Entry 4Y75 (X-ray diffraction, 2.80 A resolution); this record covers chains L and M of the 32 polymer chains in the assembly.

# Chain L
Protein: Proteasome subunit beta type-6
Organism: Saccharomyces cerevisiae (strain ATCC 204508 / S288c)
Notes: EC 3.4.25.1
UniProtKB: P23724 (PSB6_YEAST); residues 1-222 here correspond to UniProt positions 20-241 (UniProt number = residue number + 19)
Chain sequence (222 residues; row label = number of the first residue in the row):
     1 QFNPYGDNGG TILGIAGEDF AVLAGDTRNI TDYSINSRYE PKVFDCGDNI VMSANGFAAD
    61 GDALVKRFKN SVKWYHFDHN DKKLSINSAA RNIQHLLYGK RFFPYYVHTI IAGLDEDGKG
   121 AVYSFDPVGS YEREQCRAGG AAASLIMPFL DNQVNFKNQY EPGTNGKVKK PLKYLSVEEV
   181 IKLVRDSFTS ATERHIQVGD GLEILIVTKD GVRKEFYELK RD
Metal / ion sites: Mg2+: Asp222 (shared with 3 residues of chain V)

# Chain M
Protein: Proteasome subunit beta type-7
Organism: Saccharomyces cerevisiae (strain ATCC 204508 / S288c)
Notes: EC 3.4.25.1
UniProtKB: P30657 (PSB7_YEAST); residues -12 to 233 here correspond to UniProt positions 21-266 (UniProt number = residue number + 33)
Chain sequence (246 residues; numbered -12 to 233; the number before each row is that of its first residue; numbers below 1 keep their minus sign (Thr-12 is residue -12)):
   -12 TQIANAGASP MVNTQQPIVT GTSVISMKYD NGVIIAADNL GSYGSLLRFN GVERLIPVGD
    48 NTVVGISGDI SDMQHIERLL KDLVTENAYD NPLADAEEAL EPSYIFEYLA TVMYQRRSKM
   108 NPLWNAIIVA GVQSNGDQFL RYVNLLGVTY SSPTLATGFG AHMANPLLRK VVDRESDIPK
   168 TTVQVAEEAI VNAMRVLYYR DARSSRNFSL AIIDKNTGLT FKKNLQVENM KWDFAKDIKG
   228 YGTQKI
Disordered / not traced: -12 to 0, 225-233

# Interface between chain L and chain M
Residue-residue contacts (42; chain L residue first):
  Gln1(L) - Thr1(M)  hydrogen bond
  Phe2(L) - Thr1(M)
  Phe2(L) - Met107(M)
  Phe2(L) - Pro109(M)  hydrophobic
  Phe2(L) - Trp111(M)  hydrophobic
  Phe2(L) - Leu132(M)  hydrophobic
  Phe2(L) - Leu133(M)  hydrophobic
  Asn3(L) - Leu133(M)
  Pro4(L) - Arg104(M)  hydrogen bond (backbone-side chain)
  Pro4(L) - Met107(M)  hydrophobic
  Pro4(L) - Leu133(M)
  Tyr5(L) - Arg104(M)
  Asn8(L) - Val135(M)
  Asn29(L) - Tyr137(M)
  Ser34(L) - His149(M)  hydrogen bond
  Ile35(L) - Arg156(M)  hydrogen bond (backbone-side chain)
  Asn36(L) - Tyr137(M)  hydrogen bond
  Asn36(L) - Ser139(M)
  Asn36(L) - Leu142(M)
  Asn36(L) - Arg156(M)
  Ser37(L) - Ser138(M)  hydrogen bond (side chain-backbone)
  Glu40(L) - Arg128(M)  salt bridge
  Glu40(L) - Tyr137(M)
  Glu40(L) - Ser138(M)  hydrogen bond (side chain-backbone)
  Phe57(L) - Arg104(M)
  Phe57(L) - Leu133(M)
  Phe57(L) - Val135(M)  hydrophobic
  Ala59(L) - Tyr101(M)
  Ala59(L) - Leu133(M)
  Ala59(L) - Gly134(M)
  Ala59(L) - Val135(M)
  Asp60(L) - Tyr101(M)  hydrogen bond
  Asp60(L) - Arg104(M)  salt bridge
  Asp62(L) - Thr136(M)  hydrogen bond
  Ala63(L) - Tyr101(M)
  Lys66(L) - Glu94(M)  salt bridge
  Phe103(L) - Arg104(M)
  Phe103(L) - Ser105(M)
  Tyr105(L) - Tyr101(M)
  Glu218(L) - Arg161(M)  salt bridge
  Arg221(L) - Asp160(M)  salt bridge
  Arg221(L) - Arg161(M)
Interface residues without a listed pair, chain L (25 interface residues in all): Gly6, Tyr39, Lys100
Interface residues without a listed pair, chain M (23 interface residues in all): Ala148

# Overview
25 residues of chain L face 23 of chain M across their interface; the contacts include 9 hydrogen bonds and 5
salt bridges. Polar pairs include Glu40(L)-Arg128(M), Asp60(L)-Arg104(M) and Lys66(L)-Glu94(M).
Chain L is Proteasome subunit beta type-6 and chain M is Proteasome subunit beta type-7, both from
Saccharomyces cerevisiae (strain ATCC 204508 / S288c); the structure, Yeast 20S proteasome in complex with
Ac-PAF-ep, was determined by X-ray diffraction, deposited together with 4Y69, 4Y6A, 4Y6V, 4Y6Z, 4Y70, 4Y74 and
34 further entries.
